6R5K - chains A and O of the 7 polymer chains in the assembly; structure by electron microscopy, 4.80 A resolution (low resolution: residue-level contacts below are approximate; hydrogen-bond / salt-bridge calls are withheld).

== Chain A ==
Molecule: PAN2-PAN3 deadenylation complex catalytic subunit PAN2
Organism: Saccharomyces cerevisiae (strain ATCC 204508 / S288c)
Notes: EC 3.1.13.4
UniProt: P53010 (PAN2_YEAST); residue numbers follow UniProt; this construct covers 1-1115
Sequence (1115 residues; row label = number of the first residue in the row):
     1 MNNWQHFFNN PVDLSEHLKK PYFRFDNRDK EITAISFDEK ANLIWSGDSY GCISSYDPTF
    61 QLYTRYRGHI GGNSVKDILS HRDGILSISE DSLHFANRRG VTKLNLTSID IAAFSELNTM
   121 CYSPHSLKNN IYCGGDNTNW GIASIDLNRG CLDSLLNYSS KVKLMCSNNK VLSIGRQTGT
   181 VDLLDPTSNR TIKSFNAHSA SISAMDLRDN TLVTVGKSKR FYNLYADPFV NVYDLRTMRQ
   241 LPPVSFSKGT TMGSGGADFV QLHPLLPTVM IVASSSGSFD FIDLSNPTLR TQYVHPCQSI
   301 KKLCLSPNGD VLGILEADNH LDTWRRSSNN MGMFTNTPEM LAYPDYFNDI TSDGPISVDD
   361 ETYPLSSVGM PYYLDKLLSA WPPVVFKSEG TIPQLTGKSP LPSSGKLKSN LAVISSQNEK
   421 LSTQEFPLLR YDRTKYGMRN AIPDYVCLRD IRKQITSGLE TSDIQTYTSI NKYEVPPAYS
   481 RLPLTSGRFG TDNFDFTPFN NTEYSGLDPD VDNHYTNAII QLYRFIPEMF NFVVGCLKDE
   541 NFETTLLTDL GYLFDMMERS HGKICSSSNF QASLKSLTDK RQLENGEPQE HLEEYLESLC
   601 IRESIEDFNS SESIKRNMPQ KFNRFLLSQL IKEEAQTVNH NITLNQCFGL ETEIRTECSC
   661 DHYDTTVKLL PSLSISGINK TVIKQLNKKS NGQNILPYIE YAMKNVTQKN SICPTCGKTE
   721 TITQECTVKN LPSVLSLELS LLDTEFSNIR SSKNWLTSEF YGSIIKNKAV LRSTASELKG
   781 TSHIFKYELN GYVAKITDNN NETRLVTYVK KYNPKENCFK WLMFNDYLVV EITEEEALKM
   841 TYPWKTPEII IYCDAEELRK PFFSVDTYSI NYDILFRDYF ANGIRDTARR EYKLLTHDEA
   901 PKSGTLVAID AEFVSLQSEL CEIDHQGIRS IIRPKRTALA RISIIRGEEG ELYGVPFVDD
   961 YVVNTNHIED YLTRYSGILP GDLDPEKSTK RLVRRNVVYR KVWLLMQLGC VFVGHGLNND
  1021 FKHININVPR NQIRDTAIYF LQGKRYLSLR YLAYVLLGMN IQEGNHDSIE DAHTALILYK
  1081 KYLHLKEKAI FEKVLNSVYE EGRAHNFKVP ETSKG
Not modelled in the structure: 1-30, 396-410, 583-592, 682-691, 926-931, 1112-1115
Ion coordination: Mg2+: Leu1047 (shared with 1 residue of chain E)
UniProt features mapped onto this chain:
  - binding site (Zn(2+)): Cys660, His662, Cys713, Cys716
  - binding site (a divalent metal cation): Asp910, Glu912, Asp1020, Asp1071
  - mutagenesis: Glu912 (E912A: Abolishes nuclease activity), Asp1020 (D1020A: Abolishes nuclease activity)
From the paper describing this entry:
  - catalytic residues: Asp910, Asp1020 (by similarity / conservation)
  - mutagenesis - D1020A: decreased catalytic activity

== Chain O ==
Molecule: PAN2-PAN3 deadenylation complex subunit PAN3
Organism: Saccharomyces cerevisiae (strain ATCC 204508 / S288c)
UniProt: P36102 (PAN3_YEAST); numbering as in UniProt (aligned over 1-679)
Sequence (689 residues; each row starts with the number of its first residue):
     1 MDKINPDWAK DIPCRNITIY GYCKKEKEGC PFKHSDNTTA TTINDVPPPI DVGEATTPTM
    61 TSVPKFNAKV SASFTPMTVG SDSLTTVTNT TSAATNATGN IAMAATSATA STVNPMINPI
   121 VNSSLVNNNN NNSNISISIP TTASSSNYDP FNAPIFTPSS TSSIHTNANA HSFPFPSIAN
   181 SGGININATD DNSNNMSMAN NVPPPMQPPP IESSNLKYPR IYPPPHSLLQ YHLYAPEQPS
   241 SLKSLLKPNE RSADQLFIPN NIREDLTKKN LSILQVFPSS GKVIPSIVQD YFNLVPLNFN
   301 NNDFLNKTTL FKVFSNYDGK AYVLKRLPNI DKSMNPNKIS KIYQIWSKIN CTNLIKFRDI
   361 FQTTKFGDLS ICLVFDYYPN SLSLYDYHFV NFPKFPITNN YLWIYLVQLT NVINSIHSQN
   421 LSIGNTLNWR KVLITGDPGR IKLSHCNFMD LLFNDDTDTV VSSGGSTIEG QQQLDYKYLG
   481 ELLFNLSINI ENSNNNTAPK EYRLEEITPQ SIDDMRQIDD KFKDVLKYLI SDNGDSKKSI
   541 HDLTSHFYDK MFMVLESSQT YTEYMESVLS RELENGRLFR LVNKLNCIFG RIESRIDINW
   601 SESGTKFPII LFYDYVFHQV DSNGKPIMDL THVLRCLNKL DAGIQEKLML VTPDELNCII
   661 ISYKELKDLI ESTFRSITQH HHHHHHHHH
Not modelled in the structure: 1-223, 454-466, 684-689
Sequence notes: expression tag (680-689)

== How chain A and chain O interact ==
Residue-residue contacts (86):
  Val358(A) with Arg580(O); Lys584(O)
  Asp359(A) with Arg580(O)
  Asp360(A) with Arg580(O)
  Glu361(A) with Arg580(O)
  Pro364(A) with Arg580(O)
  Leu365(A) with Gly576(O); Arg580(O)
  Tyr372(A) with Ser227(O); Leu228(O); Leu229(O)
  Tyr373(A) with Leu229(O); Leu233(O); Tyr234(O)
  Leu374(A) with Leu233(O)
  Asp375(A) with Leu233(O)
  Lys376(A) with Leu233(O)
  Leu377(A) with Leu233(O)
  Ala380(A) with Pro236(O)
  Val385(A) with Glu250(O); Arg251(O)
  Phe386(A) with Asn249(O); Glu250(O); Arg251(O); Asp629(O); Leu630(O); Thr631(O)
  Lys387(A) with Asn249(O); Glu250(O)
  Ser388(A) with Asn249(O); Asp629(O); Thr631(O); Arg635(O)
  Glu389(A) with Asn249(O); Arg251(O); Thr631(O); Arg635(O)
  Gly390(A) with Arg635(O)
  Leu395(A) with Lys647(O); Leu648(O)
  Ile414(A) with Asn657(O)
  Gln417(A) with Asp654(O)
  Asn418(A) with Asn599(O); Phe607(O); Asn657(O)
  Leu421(A) with Ser601(O); Glu602(O); Ser603(O); Gly604(O); Phe607(O)
  Phe426(A) with Ile659(O); Ile661(O)
  Leu428(A) with Leu656(O); Asn657(O); Cys658(O)
  Leu429(A) with Leu656(O); Asn657(O)
  Arg430(A) with Leu656(O); Cys658(O)
  Tyr431(A) with Val651(O); Glu655(O); Leu656(O); Cys658(O)
  Arg433(A) with Asp654(O); Glu655(O)
  Arg439(A) with Asp614(O); Val651(O); Thr652(O); Pro653(O); Glu655(O)
  Asn440(A) with Asp614(O); Tyr615(O); Gln619(O); Val620(O)
  Ala441(A) with Tyr615(O); Val620(O); Asp621(O)
  Ile442(A) with Tyr615(O); Gln619(O); Val620(O); Ser622(O); His632(O)
  Asp444(A) with Ser622(O)
  Tyr445(A) with Asn249(O)
  Asp743(A) with Ser622(O); Asn623(O)
Also at the interface, not in a pair above, chain A (47 interface residues in all): Ser357, Tyr363, Trp381, Pro383, Val384, Ser415, Pro427, Asp432, Tyr436, Ser747
Also at the interface, not in a pair above, chain O (54 interface residues in all): His232, Gln238, Leu242, Ser252, Ala253, Arg577, Phe579, Asn583, His618, Met628, Met649, Phe674

== Summary ==
Chain A and chain O form an interface of 47 and 54 residues respectively. Curated annotation (UniProt) lists 4
Zn2+-binding residues, 4 divalent metal cation-binding residues and 2 mutagenesis sites on chain A. From the
paper: catalytic residues Asp910(A) and Asp1020(A); D1020A of chain A reduces catalytic activity.
Chain A is PAN2-PAN3 deadenylation complex catalytic subunit PAN2 and chain O is PAN2-PAN3 deadenylation
complex subunit PAN3, both from Saccharomyces cerevisiae (strain ATCC 204508 / S288c); the structure, Cryo-EM
structure of a poly(A) RNP bound to the Pan2-Pan3 deadenylase, was determined by electron microscopy.
